7C0E - chains A and B of the 4 polymer chains in the assembly; structure by X-ray diffraction, 2.20 A resolution.

Chain A (and B):
Name: L-2-keto-3-deoxyarabonate dehydratase
Organism: Azospirillum brasilense
Notes: EC 4.2.1.43; chain B of this document is another copy of the same molecule, construct and numbering; everything in this record applies to it too
UniProtKB: Q1JUQ0 (KDADA_AZOBR); residue numbers follow UniProt; this construct covers 2-309
Sequence (320 residues; numbered -10 to 309; the number before each row is that of its first residue; numbers below 1 keep their minus sign (Met-10 is residue -10)):
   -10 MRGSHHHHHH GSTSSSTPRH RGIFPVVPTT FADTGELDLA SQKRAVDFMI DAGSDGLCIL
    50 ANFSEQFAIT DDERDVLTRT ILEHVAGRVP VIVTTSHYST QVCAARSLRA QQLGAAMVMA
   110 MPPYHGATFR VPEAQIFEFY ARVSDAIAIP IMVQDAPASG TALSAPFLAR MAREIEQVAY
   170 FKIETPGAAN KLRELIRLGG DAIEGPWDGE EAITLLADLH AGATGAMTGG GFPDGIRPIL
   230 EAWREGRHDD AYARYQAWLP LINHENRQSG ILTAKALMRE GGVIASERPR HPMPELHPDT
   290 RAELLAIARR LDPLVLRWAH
Not modelled in the structure: -10 to 5 (chain B: -10 to 5, 308-309)
Modified positions: Lys171 ((2S)-2-azanyl-6-[(E)-(1-oxidanyl-1-oxidanylidene-butan-2-ylidene)amino]hexanoic acid; FF9)
Sequence notes: expression tag (-10 to 1)

Chain A / chain B interface:
Residue-residue contacts - 83 pairs, chain A then chain B:
  Thr23(A) with Gln90(B), hydrogen bond (backbone-side chain)
  Gly24(A) with Gln90(B)
  Asn51(A) with His114(B), hydrogen bond; Phe118(B)
  Gln55(A) with His114(B)
  Phe56(A) with His86(B); Tyr87(B); His114(B); Phe118(B), hydrophobic
  Ala57(A) with His86(B); Ser88(B); Val91(B)
  Ile58(A) with His86(B)
  Thr59(A) with Asp60(B); Val91(B)
  Asp60(A) with Thr59(B); Asp60(B), hydrogen bond (backbone-side chain)
  His86(A) with Phe56(B); Ala57(B); Ile58(B), hydrogen bond (side chain-backbone)
  Tyr87(A) with Phe56(B); Pro281(B); Met282(B)
  Ser88(A) with Ala57(B); His280(B)
  Thr89(A) with His280(B), hydrogen bond; Pro281(B)
  Gln90(A) with Thr23(B), hydrogen bond (side chain-backbone); Gly24(B); Glu25(B)
  Val91(A) with Thr59(B)
  Pro112(A) with Pro281(B), hydrophobic
  Tyr113(A) with His114(B), hydrogen bond; Gly115(B)
  His114(A) with Asn51(B), hydrogen bond; Gln55(B), hydrogen bond; Phe56(B); Tyr113(B), hydrogen bond
  Gly115(A) with Tyr113(B); Gly115(B); Ala116(B); Ala147(B)
  Ala116(A) with Gly115(B); Arg119(B); Pro146(B); Ala147(B), hydrogen bond (backbone-backbone); Gly149(B)
  Thr117(A) with Pro146(B); Ala147(B)
  Phe118(A) with Phe56(B), hydrophobic; Ala147(B), hydrophobic; Ile260(B), hydrophobic
  Arg119(A) with Ala116(B)
  Val120(A) with Pro281(B)
  Pro121(A) with Pro283(B)
  Gln124(A) with His280(B); Pro281(B)
  Glu127(A) with His280(B), salt bridge
  Phe128(A) with His280(B)
  Arg131(A) with His280(B)
  Pro146(A) with Ala116(B); Thr117(B)
  Ala147(A) with Gly115(B); Ala116(B), hydrogen bond (backbone-backbone); Thr117(B); Phe118(B), hydrophobic
  Gly149(A) with Ala116(B)
  Ile260(A) with Phe118(B), hydrophobic
  Arg279(A) with Ser88(B)
  His280(A) with Ser88(B); Thr89(B), hydrogen bond (backbone-backbone); Gln124(B); Glu127(B), salt bridge; Phe128(B); Arg131(B)
  Pro281(A) with Tyr87(B); Thr89(B); Pro112(B), hydrophobic; Val120(B); Gln124(B); Phe128(B), hydrophobic
  Met282(A) with Tyr87(B)
  Pro283(A) with Pro121(B)
Other interface residues (no listed pair), chain A (40 interface residues in all): Asp61, Ser148
Other interface residues (no listed pair), chain B (41 interface residues in all): Asp61, Ser148, Arg279

In short:
Chain A and chain B form an interface of 40 and 41 residues respectively, with 13 hydrogen bonds and 2 salt
bridges. Among the polar pairs are Glu127(A)-His280(B), Thr23(A)-Gln90(B) and Asn51(A)-His114(B).
Both chains are L-2-keto-3-deoxyarabonate dehydratase (Azospirillum brasilense). Entry 7C0E (Crystal structure
of Azospirillum brasilense L-2-keto-3-deoxyarabonate dehydratase (2-oxobutyrate-bound form)) was determined by
X-ray diffraction, deposited together with 7C0C and 7C0D.
